PDB entry 7WWU | electron microscopy, 3.50 A resolution | chains C and M of the 10 polymer chains in the assembly

[Chain C]
Name: Csy3
Organism: Vibrio phage ICP1_2011_A
Reference sequence: M1Q7R8 (M1Q7R8_9CAUD); residues 1-306 here = UniProt positions 1-306
Chain sequence (327 residues; row label = number of the first residue in the row; numbers below 1 keep their minus sign (Met-20 is residue -20)):
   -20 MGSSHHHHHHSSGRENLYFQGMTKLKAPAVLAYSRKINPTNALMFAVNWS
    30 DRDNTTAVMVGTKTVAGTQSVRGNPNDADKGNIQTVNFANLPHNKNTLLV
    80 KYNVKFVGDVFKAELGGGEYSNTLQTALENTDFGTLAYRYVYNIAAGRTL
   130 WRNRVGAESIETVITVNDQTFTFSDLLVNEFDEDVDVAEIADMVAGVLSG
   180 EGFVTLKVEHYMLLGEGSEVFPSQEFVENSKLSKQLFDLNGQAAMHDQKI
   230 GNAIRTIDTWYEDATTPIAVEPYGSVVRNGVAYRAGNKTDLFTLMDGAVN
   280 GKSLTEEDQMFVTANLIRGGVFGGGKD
Unresolved in the structure: -20 to 2, 304-306
Construct notes: initiating methionine (-20); expression tag (-19 to 0)

[Chain M]
Molecule: guide-RNA
Organism: Vibrio phage ICP1_2011_A
Sequence (61 nucleotides; row label = number of the first residue in the row):
     1 CUUAAAGAGUCAACCCUUUGCUUAUCUUCCCUAUUUAAAUGUUAGCAGCC
    51 GCAUAGGCUGC
Unresolved in the structure: 1-6, 41-45

[Interface between chain C and chain M]
Residue-residue contacts (30):
  Ala11(C) - U35(M)  sugar contact
  Ser13(C) - U35(M)  phosphate contact
  Ser13(C) - U36(M)  phosphate contact
  Arg14(C) - U36(M)  salt bridge to the phosphate
  Arg14(C) - A37(M)  salt bridge to the phosphate
  Ala57(C) - A47(M)  base contact
  Glu93(C) - U35(M)  sugar contact
  Leu94(C) - U34(M)  sugar contact
  Trp130(C) - A38(M)  base contact
  Arg131(C) - U40(M)  hydrogen bond to the phosphate
  Ser202(C) - U40(M)  phosphate contact
  Gln203(C) - A39(M)  sugar contact
  Gln203(C) - U40(M)  hydrogen bond to the phosphate
  Glu204(C) - A39(M)  base contact
  Phe205(C) - A39(M)  base contact
  His225(C) - A39(M)  salt bridge to the phosphate
  Gln227(C) - A37(M)  hydrogen bond to the sugar
  Gln227(C) - A39(M)  phosphate contact
  Lys228(C) - A38(M)  hydrogen bond to the base
  Lys228(C) - A39(M)  phosphate contact
  Lys228(C) - U40(M)  salt bridge to the phosphate
  Asn231(C) - A38(M)  hydrogen bond to the phosphate
  Arg234(C) - A38(M)  salt bridge to the phosphate
  Arg257(C) - A38(M)  base contact
  Arg257(C) - U40(M)  sugar contact
  Arg297(C) - U36(M)  hydrogen bond to the sugar
  Gly298(C) - U36(M)  sugar contact
  Gly299(C) - U36(M)  sugar contact
  Val300(C) - U35(M)  base contact
  Val300(C) - U36(M)  base contact
Other interface residues (no listed pair), chain C (25 interface residues in all): Tyr12, Thr47, Glu250

[In short]
25 residues of chain C face 8 of chain M across their interface, with 6 hydrogen bonds and 5 salt bridges.
Polar contacts include Lys228(C)-A38(M), Gln227(C)-A37(M) and Arg297(C)-U36(M).
Here chain C is Csy3 and chain M is guide-RNA, both from Vibrio phage ICP1_2011_A. Entry 7WWU (ICP1 Csy
complex) was determined by electron microscopy together with 7WKO, 7WKP and 7WWV from the same study.
